5XUU - chains A and B of the 4 polymer chains in the assembly; structure by X-ray diffraction, 2.50 A resolution.

[Chain A]
Molecule: LbCpf1
Source organism: Lachnospiraceae bacterium ND2006
Sequence (1231 residues; numbered -2 to 1228; the number before each row is that of its first residue; numbers below 1 keep their minus sign (Gly-2 is residue -2)):
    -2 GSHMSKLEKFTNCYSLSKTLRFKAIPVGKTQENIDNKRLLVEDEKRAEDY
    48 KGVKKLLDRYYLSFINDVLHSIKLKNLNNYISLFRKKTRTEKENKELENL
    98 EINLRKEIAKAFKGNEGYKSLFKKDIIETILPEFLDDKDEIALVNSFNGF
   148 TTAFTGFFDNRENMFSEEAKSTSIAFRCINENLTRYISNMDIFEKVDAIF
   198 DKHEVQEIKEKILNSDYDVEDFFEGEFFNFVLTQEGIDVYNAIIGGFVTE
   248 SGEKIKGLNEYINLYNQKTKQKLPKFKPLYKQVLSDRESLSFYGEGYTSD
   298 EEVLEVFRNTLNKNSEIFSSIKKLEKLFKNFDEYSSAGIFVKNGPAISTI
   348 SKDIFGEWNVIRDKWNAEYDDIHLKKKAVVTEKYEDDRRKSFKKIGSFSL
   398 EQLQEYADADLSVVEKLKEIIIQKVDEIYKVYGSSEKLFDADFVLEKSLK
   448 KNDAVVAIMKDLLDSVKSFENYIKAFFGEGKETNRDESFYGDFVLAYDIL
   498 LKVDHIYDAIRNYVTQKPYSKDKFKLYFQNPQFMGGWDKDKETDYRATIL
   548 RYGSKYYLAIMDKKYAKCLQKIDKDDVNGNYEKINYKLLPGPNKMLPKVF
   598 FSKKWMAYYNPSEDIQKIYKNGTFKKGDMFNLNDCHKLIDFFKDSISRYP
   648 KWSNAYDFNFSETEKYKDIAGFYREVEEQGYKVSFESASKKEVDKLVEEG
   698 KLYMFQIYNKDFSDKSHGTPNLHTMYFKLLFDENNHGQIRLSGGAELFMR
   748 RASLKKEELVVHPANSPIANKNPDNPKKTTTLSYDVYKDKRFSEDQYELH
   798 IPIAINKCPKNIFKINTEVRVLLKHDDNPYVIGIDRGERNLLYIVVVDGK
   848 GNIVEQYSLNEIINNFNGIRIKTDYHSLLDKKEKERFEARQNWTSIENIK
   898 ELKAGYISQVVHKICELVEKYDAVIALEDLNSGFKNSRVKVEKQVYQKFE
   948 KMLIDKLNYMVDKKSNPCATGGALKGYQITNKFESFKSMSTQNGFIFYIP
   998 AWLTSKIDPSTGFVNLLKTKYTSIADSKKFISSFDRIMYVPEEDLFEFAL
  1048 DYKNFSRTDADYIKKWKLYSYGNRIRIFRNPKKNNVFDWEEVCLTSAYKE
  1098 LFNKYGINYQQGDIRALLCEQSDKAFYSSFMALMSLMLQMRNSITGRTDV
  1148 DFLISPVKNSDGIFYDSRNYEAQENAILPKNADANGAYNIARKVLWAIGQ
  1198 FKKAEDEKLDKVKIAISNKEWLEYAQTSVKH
Disordered / not traced: -2 to 0, 372-376, 1077-1084, 1227-1228
Bound ions: Mg2+: Thr716 (shared with A-4(B) of chain B)
Reported in the primary citation:
  - binding site for the 29-nt DNA strand: Lys538, Tyr542
  - conformationally variable residues (order/disorder transition): Lys595
  - catalytic residues: Arg1138 (proposed by the authors, not directly observed)
  - mutagenesis - D832A, E925A, D1180A: abolished catalytic activity
  - mutagenesis - R1138A: decreased catalytic activity

[Chain B]
Molecule: crRNA
Sequence (40 nucleotides; row label = number of the first residue in the row; numbers below 1 keep their minus sign (A-20 is residue -20)):
   -20 AAUUUCUACUAAGUGUAGAUGGAAAUUAGGUGCGCUUGGC
Bound ions: Mg2+: A-4 (shared with Thr716(A) of chain A); Na+: U10, G11

[How chain A and chain B interact]
Pairs across the interface (138; chain A residue first):
  Ser14(A) - G0(B)  base contact
  Lys15(A) - G0(B)  salt bridge to the phosphate
  Thr16(A) - G0(B)  hydrogen bond to the base
  Thr16(A) - G1(B)  hydrogen bond to the sugar
  Arg18(A) - U-17(B)  hydrogen bond to the base
  Arg18(A) - U-16(B)  sugar contact
  Arg18(A) - G1(B)  salt bridge to the phosphate
  Phe19(A) - U-17(B)  sugar contact
  Lys20(A) - U-17(B)  hydrogen bond to the sugar
  Lys51(A) - A3(B)  hydrogen bond to the phosphate
  Lys51(A) - A4(B)  salt bridge to the phosphate
  Asp55(A) - U5(B)  phosphate contact
  Asn157(A) - A3(B)  hydrogen bond to the sugar
  Asn157(A) - A4(B)  hydrogen bond to the sugar
  Arg158(A) - A4(B)  hydrogen bond to the sugar
  Arg158(A) - U5(B)  salt bridge to the phosphate
  Thr169(A) - A4(B)  base contact
  Arg174(A) - U6(B)  hydrogen bond to the sugar
  Arg174(A) - A7(B)  salt bridge to the phosphate
  Lys251(A) - U15(B)  sugar contact
  Lys253(A) - U16(B)  sugar contact
  Leu261(A) - U16(B)  sugar contact
  Leu261(A) - G17(B)  sugar contact
  Gln264(A) - G17(B)  hydrogen bond to the sugar
  Gln264(A) - G18(B)  hydrogen bond to the sugar
  Tyr277(A) - A7(B)  phosphate contact
  Lys278(A) - U6(B)  salt bridge to the phosphate
  Lys278(A) - A7(B)  hydrogen bond to the phosphate
  Gln279(A) - U6(B)  phosphate contact
  Val280(A) - U5(B)  phosphate contact
  Val280(A) - U6(B)  phosphate contact
  Leu281(A) - U5(B)  phosphate contact
  Leu281(A) - U6(B)  hydrogen bond to the phosphate
  Trp355(A) - C19(B)  base contact
  Lys464(A) - G13(B)  hydrogen bond to the phosphate
  Lys464(A) - C14(B)  salt bridge to the phosphate
  Lys471(A) - U15(B)  salt bridge to the phosphate
  Asp501(A) - C14(B)  sugar contact
  Tyr504(A) - C12(B)  sugar contact
  Tyr504(A) - G13(B)  sugar contact
  Asp505(A) - G13(B)  hydrogen bond to the sugar
  Arg508(A) - C12(B)  hydrogen bond to the sugar
  Arg508(A) - G13(B)  hydrogen bond to the sugar
  Lys520(A) - A2(B)  salt bridge to the phosphate
  Tyr705(A) - U-17(B)  phosphate contact
  Asn706(A) - U-17(B)  phosphate contact
  Lys707(A) - U-18(B)  hydrogen bond to the base
  Lys707(A) - U-17(B)  hydrogen bond to the phosphate
  Lys707(A) - U-5(B)  hydrogen bond to the base
  Ser710(A) - G-6(B)  hydrogen bond to the phosphate
  Lys712(A) - U-7(B)  salt bridge to the phosphate
  Lys712(A) - G-6(B)  phosphate contact
  Ser713(A) - U-5(B)  hydrogen bond to the phosphate
  His714(A) - A-9(B)  salt bridge to the phosphate
  His714(A) - G-6(B)  sugar contact
  His714(A) - U-5(B)  salt bridge to the phosphate
  Gly715(A) - U-5(B)  hydrogen bond to the phosphate
  Gly715(A) - A-4(B)  phosphate contact
  Thr716(A) - A-4(B)  hydrogen bond to the phosphate
  Thr716(A) - G-3(B)  phosphate contact
  Asn718(A) - U-17(B)  base contact
  Asn718(A) - A-2(B)  hydrogen bond to the base
  Asn718(A) - U-1(B)  base contact
  Leu719(A) - U-1(B)  hydrogen bond to the base
  His720(A) - U-1(B)  stacking on the base
  His720(A) - G0(B)  salt bridge to the phosphate
  Glu743(A) - A2(B)  sugar contact
  Phe745(A) - A2(B)  sugar contact
  Arg747(A) - U-16(B)  salt bridge to the phosphate
  His759(A) - A-20(B)  sugar contact
  Ile765(A) - A-20(B)  base contact
  Ala766(A) - A-20(B)  hydrogen bond to the base
  Asn767(A) - A-20(B)  hydrogen bond to the base
  Asn767(A) - U-11(B)  hydrogen bond to the sugar
  Asn767(A) - A-10(B)  phosphate contact
  Lys768(A) - C-12(B)  salt bridge to the phosphate
  Lys768(A) - U-11(B)  hydrogen bond to the phosphate
  Asn769(A) - C-12(B)  phosphate contact
  Asn769(A) - U-11(B)  hydrogen bond to the phosphate
  Asn772(A) - U-11(B)  hydrogen bond to the phosphate
  Asn772(A) - A-10(B)  hydrogen bond to the phosphate
  Lys774(A) - A-10(B)  salt bridge to the phosphate
  Lys774(A) - G-8(B)  hydrogen bond to the base
  Thr777(A) - U-11(B)  hydrogen bond to the sugar
  Thr777(A) - A-10(B)  hydrogen bond to the phosphate
  Thr777(A) - G-8(B)  base contact
  Leu779(A) - A-19(B)  base contact
  Leu779(A) - G-8(B)  base contact
  Tyr781(A) - A-19(B)  hydrogen bond to the base
  Tyr781(A) - G-8(B)  sugar contact
  Tyr781(A) - U-7(B)  stacking on the base
  Val783(A) - A-19(B)  base contact
  Tyr784(A) - A-19(B)  sugar contact
  Lys785(A) - A-20(B)  sugar contact
  Lys785(A) - A-19(B)  phosphate contact
  Asp786(A) - A-19(B)  hydrogen bond to the phosphate
  Lys787(A) - U-18(B)  phosphate contact
  Lys787(A) - U-7(B)  base contact
  Arg788(A) - U-18(B)  salt bridge to the phosphate
  Arg788(A) - U-16(B)  salt bridge to the phosphate
  Arg788(A) - C-15(B)  salt bridge to the phosphate
  Phe789(A) - C-15(B)  phosphate contact
  Gln793(A) - U-17(B)  hydrogen bond to the phosphate
  Gln793(A) - U-16(B)  hydrogen bond to the phosphate
  His797(A) - G1(B)  hydrogen bond to the sugar
  His797(A) - A2(B)  phosphate contact
  Phe863(A) - A-10(B)  base contact
  Phe863(A) - U-5(B)  sugar contact
  Phe863(A) - A-4(B)  sugar contact
  Asn864(A) - A-9(B)  base contact
  Ile866(A) - A-10(B)  base contact
  Ile868(A) - A-13(B)  sugar contact
  Thr870(A) - A-13(B)  hydrogen bond to the sugar
  Tyr872(A) - U-14(B)  hydrogen bond to the sugar
  Tyr872(A) - A-13(B)  hydrogen bond to the sugar
  Leu875(A) - A-13(B)  phosphate contact
  Phe884(A) - G11(B)  sugar contact
  Arg887(A) - U10(B)  hydrogen bond to the sugar
  Arg887(A) - G11(B)  hydrogen bond to the sugar
  Gln888(A) - G11(B)  phosphate contact
  Gln888(A) - C12(B)  hydrogen bond to the phosphate
  Glu898(A) - C-15(B)  hydrogen bond to the sugar
  Glu898(A) - U-14(B)  sugar contact
  Leu899(A) - U-14(B)  phosphate contact
  Leu899(A) - A-13(B)  phosphate contact
  Gly902(A) - U-14(B)  sugar contact
  Ser905(A) - G-3(B)  base contact
  Ser905(A) - A-2(B)  sugar contact
  His909(A) - G-3(B)  hydrogen bond to the phosphate
  His909(A) - A-2(B)  salt bridge to the phosphate
  Asn933(A) - G8(B)  hydrogen bond to the sugar
  Asn933(A) - G9(B)  sugar contact
  Val936(A) - G9(B)  sugar contact
  Lys937(A) - G9(B)  phosphate contact
  Lys937(A) - U10(B)  phosphate contact
  Lys953(A) - U-1(B)  salt bridge to the phosphate
  Lys960(A) - G-3(B)  salt bridge to the phosphate
  Lys960(A) - A-2(B)  salt bridge to the phosphate
Also at the interface, not in a pair above, chain A (98 interface residues in all): Lys52, Phe154, Lys267, Ser282, Arg284, Ser345, Val757, Thr778, Pro799, Tyr903, Gln906, Met949, Val958, Lys961

[In short]
Chain A and chain B form an interface of 98 and 40 residues respectively; the contacts include 50 hydrogen
bonds, 23 salt bridges and 2 aromatic stacking contacts. Among the polar pairs are Thr16(A)-G0(B),
Arg18(A)-U-17(B) and Lys707(A)-U-18(B). From the paper: the catalytic residue Arg1138(A); D832A, E925A and
D1180A of chain A abolish catalytic activity.
Chain A is LbCpf1 (Lachnospiraceae bacterium ND2006) and chain B is crRNA; the structure, Crystal structure of
Lachnospiraceae bacterium ND2006 Cpf1 in complex with crRNA and target DNA (TCCA PAM), was determined by X-ray
diffraction together with 5XUS, 5XUT and 5XUZ from the same study.
